Entry 8WVE (X-ray diffraction, 2.73 A resolution); this record covers chains A and B.

Chain A (and B):
Name: Circadian clock oscillator protein KaiC
Organism: Synechococcus elongatus
Notes: chain B of this document is another copy of the same molecule, construct and numbering; everything in this record applies to it too
Reference sequence: Q79PF4 (KAIC_SYNE7); residue numbers follow UniProt; this construct covers 1-519
Amino-acid sequence (519 residues; each row starts with the number of its first residue):
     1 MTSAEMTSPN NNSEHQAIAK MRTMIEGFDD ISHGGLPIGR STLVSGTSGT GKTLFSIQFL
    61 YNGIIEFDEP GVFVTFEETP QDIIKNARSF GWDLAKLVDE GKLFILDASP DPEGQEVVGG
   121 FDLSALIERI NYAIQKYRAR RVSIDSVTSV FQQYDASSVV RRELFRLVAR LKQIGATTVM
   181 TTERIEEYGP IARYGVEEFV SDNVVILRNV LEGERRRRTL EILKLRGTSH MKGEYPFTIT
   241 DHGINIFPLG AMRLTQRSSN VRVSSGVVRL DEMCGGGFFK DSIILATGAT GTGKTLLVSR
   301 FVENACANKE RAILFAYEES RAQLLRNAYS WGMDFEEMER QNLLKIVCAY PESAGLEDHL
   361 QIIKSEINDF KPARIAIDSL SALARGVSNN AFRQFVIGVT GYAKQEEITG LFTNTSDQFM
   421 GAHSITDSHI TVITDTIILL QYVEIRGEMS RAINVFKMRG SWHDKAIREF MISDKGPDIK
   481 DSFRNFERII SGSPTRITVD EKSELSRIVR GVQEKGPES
Disordered / not traced: 1-17, 109-122, 155-156, 249-256, 422-426, 496-519 (chain B: 1-17, 109-122, 156, 250-256, 422-424, 496-519)
Sequence notes: engineered mutation Thr431 (Ser in Q79PF4), Val432 (Thr in Q79PF4)
Curated features (UniProtKB/Swiss-Prot):
  - region: Gln115 to Asp122 (B-loop, required to bind KaiB and SasA), Pro248 to Asn260 (Linker), Arg488 to Ile497 (A-loop, interacts with KaiA)
  - active site: Glu77 (Proton acceptor in CI (KaiC 1)), Glu318 (Proton acceptor in CII (KaiC 2))
  - binding site (ATP): Gly49, Thr50, Gly51, Lys52, Thr53, Leu54, Ser89, Lys224, Leu225, Arg226, Thr228, His230, Thr240, Asp241, Thr290, Gly291, Thr292, Gly293, Lys294, Thr295 and 9 more in UniProt
  - binding site (Mg(2+)): Thr53, Thr295, Glu318
  - mutagenesis: Thr42 (T42S: Extends the period of the circadian rhythm to 28 hours in reconstituted KaiABC complex. Decreased endogenous ATPase), Lys52 (K52A: Induces an arrhythmic phenotype, significantly reduced ATP-binding), Gly71 (G71A: Lowers the amplitude and distords the waveform of the circadian rhythm), Ala87 (A87V: In kaiC1; shortens the period of the circadian rhythm to 22 hours), Trp92 (W92F: Increases photoperiod in presence of KaiA and KaiB), Ala108 (A108E: No longer binds KaiB, no formation of KaiCBA, still phosphorylated; A108L: Reduced binding of KaiB, reduced formation of KaiCBA, still phosphorylated), Gly114 (G114A: Extends the period of the circadian rhythm to 27 hours), Gln115 (Q115A: Abolishes the circadian rhythm), Ser146 (S146P: CI hydrolysis rate halves, increases period of the circadian rhythm by nearly 50%; S146W: Loss of stable oscillation in presence of KaiA and KaiB), Gln153 (Q153A: Higher CI ATPase activity, clock speeds up), Ser157 (S157C: In kaiC2; extends the period of the circadian rhythm to 29 hours. Lower CI ATPase activity, clock slows down ...), Arg215 (R215C: In kaiC3; shortens the period of the circadian rhythm to 16 hours and decreases the interaction with KaiA), 30 further mutagenesis entries in UniProt
Reported in the primary citation:
  - conformationally variable residues (order/disorder transition, side-chain flip): Arg393, His429

How chain A and chain B interact:
Pairs across the interface (82; chain A residue first):
  Thr47(A) with Phe199(B)
  Ser48(A) with Glu198(B), hydrogen bond (side chain-backbone); Phe199(B); Lys224(B), hydrogen bond
  Gly49(A) with Lys224(B)
  Lys52(A) with Phe199(B)
  Glu77(A) with Arg161(B), salt bridge
  Asp82(A) with Arg40(B)
  Asn86(A) with Arg40(B), hydrogen bond; Arg226(B); Gly227(B)
  Ser89(A) with Gly227(B), hydrogen bond (side chain-backbone)
  Thr148(A) with Arg161(B)
  Gln152(A) with Ser158(B)
  Glu183(A) with Arg161(B), salt bridge; Phe199(B)
  Arg184(A) with Phe199(B)
  Arg193(A) with Arg161(B); Gly195(B), hydrogen bond (side chain-backbone); Val196(B); Phe199(B)
  Leu211(A) with Tyr188(B), hydrophobic; Arg208(B); Glu234(B)
  Glu214(A) with Arg217(B), salt bridge; Gly233(B); Glu234(B), hydrogen bond (backbone-backbone); Gln394(B)
  Arg215(A) with Lys232(B), hydrogen bond (side chain-backbone); Gly233(B), hydrogen bond (backbone-backbone); Glu234(B), hydrogen bond (side chain-backbone); Tyr235(B)
  Arg216(A) with Glu221(B), salt bridge; Leu223(B); Gly233(B)
  Arg218(A) with Lys232(B)
  Thr290(A) with Thr431(B); Ile437(B); Phe456(B); Lys457(B), hydrogen bond
  Gly291(A) with Lys457(B)
  Glu318(A) with Val432(B)
  Glu319(A) with Arg459(B)
  Ala322(A) with Arg257(B); Ser258(B), hydrogen bond (backbone-side chain)
  Gln323(A) with Ser258(B); Lys404(B); Asp435(B), hydrogen bond; Arg459(B)
  Arg326(A) with Ser258(B), hydrogen bond; Ser259(B); Asn260(B); Arg459(B)
  Asn327(A) with Arg459(B); Gly460(B)
  Ser330(A) with Gly460(B), hydrogen bond (side chain-backbone)
  Glu352(A) with Ile397(B)
  Ser353(A) with Tyr235(B), hydrogen bond (backbone-side chain)
  Arg385(A) with Arg393(B); His429(B), hydrogen bond (side chain-backbone); Val432(B); Ile433(B)
  Gly386(A) with Arg393(B)
  Asp417(A) with Ile425(B); Asp427(B)
  Met420(A) with Ile490(B), hydrophobic
  Tyr442(A) with Phe456(B), hydrophobic
  Glu444(A) with Ile467(B); Glu487(B); Arg488(B), hydrogen bond (side chain-backbone); Ile489(B), hydrogen bond (side chain-backbone); Ile490(B), hydrogen bond (side chain-backbone)
  Arg446(A) with Phe483(B); Arg484(B)
  Gly447(A) with Ala466(B); Ile467(B), hydrogen bond (backbone-backbone); Ser482(B); Phe483(B)
  Glu448(A) with Lys465(B)
  Met449(A) with Lys465(B), hydrogen bond (backbone-backbone)
  Arg451(A) with Lys465(B)
  Ser493(A) with Arg488(B)
Interface residues without a listed pair, chain A (46 interface residues in all): Gly46, Lys85, Gln153, Thr415, Phe419
Interface residues without a listed pair, chain B (57 interface residues in all): Phe165, Val200, Thr219, Thr228, Leu249, Phe279, Asn454, His463
Interface features reported in the paper:
  - pairs named by the authors: Gln394(B)-Glu214(A)

In short:
Chain A and chain B form an interface of 46 and 57 residues respectively, with 21 hydrogen bonds and 4 salt
bridges. Polar contacts include Glu77(A)-Arg161(B), Glu183(A)-Arg161(B) and Glu214(A)-Arg217(B). The authors
report a contact between Gln394(B) and Glu214(A). The paper reports conformational variability at Arg393(A)
and His429(A).
Chain A and chain B are both Circadian clock oscillator protein KaiC (Synechococcus elongatus); the structure,
Crystal Structure of Cyanobacterial Circadian Clock Protein KaiC, was determined by X-ray diffraction (same
publication as 8WV8).
